Entry 6K1P (electron microscopy, 3.87 A resolution); this record covers chains I and K of the 11 polymer chains in the assembly.

[Chain I]
Molecule: 167-nt DNA strand
From: Escherichia coli K-12
Sequence (167 nucleotides; each row starts with the number of its first residue):
     1 CTCGAGAATC CCGGTGCCGA GGCCGCTCAA TTGGTCGTAG ACAGCTCTAG CACCGCTTAA
    61 ACGCACGTAC GCGCTGTCCC CCGCGTTTTA ACCGCCAAGG GGATTACTCC CTAGTCTCCA
   121 GGCACGTGTC AGATATATAC ATCCGATAGC TTGTCGAGAA GTACTAG
Not modelled in the structure: 1, 148-167

[Chain K]
Molecule: ISWI chromatin-remodeling complex ATPase ISW1
From: Saccharomyces cerevisiae (strain ATCC 204508 / S288c)
Notes: EC 3.6.4.-
Reference sequence: P38144 (ISW1_YEAST); numbering as in UniProt (aligned over 69-1129)
Amino-acid sequence (1061 residues; row label = number of the first residue in the row):
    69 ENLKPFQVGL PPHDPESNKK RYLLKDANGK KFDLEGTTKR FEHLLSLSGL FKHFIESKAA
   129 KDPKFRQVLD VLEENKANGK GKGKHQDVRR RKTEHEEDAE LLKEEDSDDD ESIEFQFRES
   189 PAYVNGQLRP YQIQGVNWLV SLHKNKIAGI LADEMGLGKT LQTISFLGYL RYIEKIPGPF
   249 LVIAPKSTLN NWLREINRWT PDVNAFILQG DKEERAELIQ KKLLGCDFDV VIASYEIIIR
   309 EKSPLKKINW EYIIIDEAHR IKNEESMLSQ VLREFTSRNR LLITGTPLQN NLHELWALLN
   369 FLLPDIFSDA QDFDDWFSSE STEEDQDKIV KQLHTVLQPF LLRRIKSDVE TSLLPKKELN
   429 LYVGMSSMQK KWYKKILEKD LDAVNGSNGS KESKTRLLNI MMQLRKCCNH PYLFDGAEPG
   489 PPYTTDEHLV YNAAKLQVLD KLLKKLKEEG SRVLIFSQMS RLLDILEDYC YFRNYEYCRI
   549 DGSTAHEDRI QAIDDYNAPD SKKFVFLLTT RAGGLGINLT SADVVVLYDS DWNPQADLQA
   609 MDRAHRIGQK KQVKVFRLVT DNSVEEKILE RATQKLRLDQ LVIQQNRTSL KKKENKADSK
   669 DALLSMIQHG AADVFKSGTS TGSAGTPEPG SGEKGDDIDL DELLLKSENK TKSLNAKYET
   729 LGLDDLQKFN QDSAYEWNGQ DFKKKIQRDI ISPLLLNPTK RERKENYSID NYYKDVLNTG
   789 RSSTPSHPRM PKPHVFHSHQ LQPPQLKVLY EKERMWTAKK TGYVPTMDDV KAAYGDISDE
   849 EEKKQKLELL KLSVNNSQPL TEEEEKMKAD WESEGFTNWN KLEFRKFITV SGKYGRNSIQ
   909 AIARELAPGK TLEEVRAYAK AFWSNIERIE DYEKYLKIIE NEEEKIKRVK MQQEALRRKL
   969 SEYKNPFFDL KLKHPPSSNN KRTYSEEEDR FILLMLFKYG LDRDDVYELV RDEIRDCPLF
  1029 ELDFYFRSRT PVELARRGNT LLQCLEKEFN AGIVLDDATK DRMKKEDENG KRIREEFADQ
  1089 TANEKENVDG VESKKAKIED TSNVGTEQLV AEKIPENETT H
Not modelled in the structure: 69-183, 449-459, 658-1129
Residues lining bound ligands:
  - ADP (adenosine-5'-diphosphate): Gln195, Leu196, Arg197, Gln200, Glu222, Met223, Gly224, Leu225, Gly226, Lys227, Thr228, Leu229, Glu263, Trp267, Asn586, Arg614, Ile615
  - beryllium trifluoride (BEF): Asn259, Glu325, Leu583, Gly584, Ile585, Arg611, Arg614
Swiss-Prot annotation at these positions:
  - motif: Asp324 to His327 (DEAH box)
  - binding site (ATP): Asp221 to Thr228
  - modified residue: Thr694 (Phosphothreonine), Ser846 (Phosphoserine)
  - mutagenesis: Lys227 (K227A: Abolishes ATPase activity)

[Interface between chain I and chain K]
Contacting residue pairs (11):
  DG94(I) with Met335(K), phosphate contact
  DC95(I) with Arg328(K), phosphate contact; Ser334(K), phosphate contact; Met335(K), hydrogen bond to the phosphate
  DC96(I) with Arg328(K), salt bridge to the phosphate; Asn601(K), phosphate contact
  DA97(I) with Lys330(K), salt bridge to the phosphate; Asn601(K), hydrogen bond to the phosphate
  DA98(I) with Trp600(K), sugar contact; Lys643(K), salt bridge to the phosphate
  DG99(I) with Arg639(K), salt bridge to the phosphate
Other interface residues (no listed pair), chain I (8 interface residues in all): DC17, DG100
Other interface residues (no listed pair), chain K (15 interface residues in all): Lys314, His327, Leu336, Gln357, Asn358, Ile468, Met469

[In short]
8 residues of chain I face 15 of chain K across their interface, with 2 hydrogen bonds and 4 salt bridges.
Among the polar pairs are DC95(I)-Met335(K), DA97(I)-Asn601(K) and DC96(I)-Arg328(K). Bound to chain K:
beryllium trifluoride and ADP.
Chain I is a 167-nt DNA strand (Escherichia coli K-12) and chain K is ISWI chromatin-remodeling complex ATPase
ISW1 (Saccharomyces cerevisiae (strain ATCC 204508 / S288c)); the structure, The complex of ISWI-nucleosome in
the ADP.BeF-bound state, was determined by electron microscopy (same publication as 6JYL and 6IRO).
